PDB entry 1PDW | X-ray diffraction, 2.20 A resolution | chains A and B

# Chain A
Name: DJ-1
Organism: Homo sapiens
Reference sequence: Q99497 (PARK7_HUMAN); residue numbers follow UniProt; this construct covers 1-189
Amino-acid sequence (197 residues; row label = number of the first residue in the row):
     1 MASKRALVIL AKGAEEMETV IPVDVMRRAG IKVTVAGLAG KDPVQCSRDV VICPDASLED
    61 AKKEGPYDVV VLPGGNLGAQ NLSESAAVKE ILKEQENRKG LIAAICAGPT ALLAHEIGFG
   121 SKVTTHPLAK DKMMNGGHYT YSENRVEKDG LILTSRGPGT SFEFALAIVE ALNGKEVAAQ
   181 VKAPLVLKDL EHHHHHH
Disordered / not traced: 1, 189-197
Differences from the reference sequence: modified residue (17, 26, 133-134); expression tag (190-197)
Modified positions: Mse17, Mse26, Mse133, Mse134 (selenomethionine; parent Met)
Swiss-Prot annotation at these positions:
  - active site: C106 (Nucleophile), H126
  - site: D149, G150 (Cleavage)
  - modified residue: A2 (N-acetylalanine), Y67 (Phosphotyrosine), C106 (Cysteine sulfinic acid (-SO2H)), K148 (N6-acetyllysine), K182 (N6-succinyllysine)
  - lipidation (S-palmitoyl cysteine): C46, C53, C106
  - cross-link: K130 (Glycyl lysine isopeptide (Lys-Gly) (interchain with G-Cter in SUMO))

# Chain B
Name: DJ-1
Organism: Homo sapiens
Reference sequence: Q99497 (PARK7_HUMAN); residues 201-389 here correspond to UniProt positions 1-189 (UniProt number = residue number - 200)
Amino-acid sequence (197 residues; each row starts with the number of its first residue):
   201 MASKRALVIL AKGAEEMETV IPVDVMRRAG IKVTVAGLAG KDPVQCSRDV VICPDASLED
   261 AKKEGPYDVV VLPGGNLGAQ NLSESAAVKE ILKEQENRKG LIAAICAGPT ALLAHEIGFG
   321 SKVTTHPLAK DKMMNGGHYT YSENRVEKDG LILTSRGPGT SFEFALAIVE ALNGKEVAAQ
   381 VKAPLVLKDL EHHHHHH
Disordered / not traced: 201, 389-397
Differences from the reference sequence: modified residue (217, 226, 333-334); expression tag (390-397)
Modified positions: Mse217, Mse226, Mse333, Mse334 (selenomethionine; parent Met)
Swiss-Prot annotation at these positions:
  - active site: C306 (Nucleophile), H326
  - site: D349, G350 (Cleavage)
  - modified residue: A202 (N-acetylalanine), Y267 (Phosphotyrosine), C306 (Cysteine sulfinic acid (-SO2H)), K348 (N6-acetyllysine), K382 (N6-succinyllysine)
  - lipidation (S-palmitoyl cysteine): C246, C253, C306
  - cross-link: K330 (Glycyl lysine isopeptide (Lys-Gly) (interchain with G-Cter in SUMO))

# Interface between chain A and chain B
Pairs across the interface - 61 pairs, chain A then chain B:
  E15(A) - D224(B)
  E15(A) - R228(B)  salt bridge
  E16(A) - V220(B)
  E16(A) - D224(B)
  Mse17(A) - V220(B)
  Mse17(A) - I221(B)
  Mse17(A) - D224(B)
  Mse17(A) - R228(B)
  Mse17(A) - F362(B)
  V20(A) - E216(B)
  V20(A) - V220(B)  hydrophobic
  I21(A) - Mse217(B)
  D24(A) - E215(B)
  D24(A) - E216(B)
  D24(A) - Mse217(B)
  D24(A) - R248(B)  salt bridge
  R27(A) - R248(B)  hydrogen bond (side chain-backbone)
  R27(A) - D249(B)
  R27(A) - V250(B)
  R28(A) - E215(B)  salt bridge
  R28(A) - Mse217(B)
  R28(A) - R248(B)
  R48(A) - D224(B)  salt bridge
  R48(A) - R227(B)  hydrogen bond (backbone-side chain)
  R48(A) - R228(B)
  D49(A) - R227(B)
  V50(A) - V223(B)  hydrophobic
  V50(A) - R227(B)
  V51(A) - V251(B)
  V51(A) - I252(B)
  V51(A) - C253(B)  hydrogen bond (backbone-backbone)
  I52(A) - V251(B)
  C53(A) - V251(B)  hydrogen bond (backbone-backbone)
  C53(A) - C253(B)  hydrogen bond
  H126(A) - P384(B)
  H126(A) - V386(B)
  R145(A) - V386(B)  hydrogen bond (side chain-backbone)
  R145(A) - L387(B)  hydrogen bond (side chain-backbone)
  R145(A) - K388(B)
  R156(A) - V386(B)
  P158(A) - R228(B)
  P158(A) - F362(B)
  P158(A) - L385(B)
  G159(A) - L385(B)  hydrogen bond (backbone-backbone)
  G159(A) - V386(B)
  G159(A) - L387(B)
  T160(A) - V386(B)
  F162(A) - Mse217(B)
  F162(A) - P358(B)
  P184(A) - H326(B)
  L185(A) - P358(B)
  L185(A) - G359(B)  hydrogen bond (backbone-backbone)
  V186(A) - H326(B)
  V186(A) - R345(B)  hydrogen bond (backbone-side chain)
  V186(A) - R356(B)
  V186(A) - G359(B)
  V186(A) - T360(B)
  L187(A) - R345(B)  hydrogen bond (backbone-side chain)
  L187(A) - G359(B)
  K188(A) - R345(B)
  K188(A) - K388(B)
Interface residues without a listed pair, chain A (32 interface residues in all): V23, V25, P43, S47, P127, G157
Interface residues without a listed pair, chain B (31 interface residues in all): V225, P243, P327, G357

# In short
32 residues of chain A face 31 of chain B across their interface; the contacts include 11 hydrogen bonds and 4
salt bridges. Polar contacts include E15(A)-R228(B), D24(A)-R248(B) and R28(A)-E215(B).
Both chains are DJ-1 (Homo sapiens). Entry 1PDW (Crystal structure of human DJ-1, P 1 21 1 space group) was
determined by X-ray diffraction, deposited together with 1PDV and 1PE0.
